Entry 6T5H (X-ray diffraction, 2.04 A resolution); this record covers chain A.

# Chain A
Name: 14-3-3 protein sigma, Steroidogenic acute regulatory protein, mitochondrial
From: Homo sapiens
UniProtKB: chimeric construct of P31947, P49675: residues 1-231 from P31947 (1433S_HUMAN) positions 1-231 (same numbers); residues 237-245 from P49675 positions 54-62 (UniProt number = residue number - 183)
Amino-acid sequence (248 residues; numbered -2 to 245; the number before each row is that of its first residue; numbers below 1 keep their minus sign (Gly-2 is residue -2)):
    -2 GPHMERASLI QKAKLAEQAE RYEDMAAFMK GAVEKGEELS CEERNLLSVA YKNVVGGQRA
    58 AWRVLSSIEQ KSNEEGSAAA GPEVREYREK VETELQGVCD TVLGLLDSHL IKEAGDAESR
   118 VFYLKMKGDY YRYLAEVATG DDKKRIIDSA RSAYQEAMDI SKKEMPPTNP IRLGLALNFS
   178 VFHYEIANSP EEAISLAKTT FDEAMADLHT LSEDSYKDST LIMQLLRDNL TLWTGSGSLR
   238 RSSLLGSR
Not modelled in the structure: -2, 71-76, 234-237, 243-245
Modified / non-standard residues: Ser240 (phosphoserine; SEP)
Sequence notes: expression tag (-2 to 0); engineered mutation Ala75 (Glu in P31947), Ala76 (Glu in P31947), Ala77 (Lys in P31947); linker (232-236)
Curated features (UniProtKB/Swiss-Prot):
  - site (Interaction with phosphoserine on interacting protein): Arg56, Arg129
  - modified residue (Phosphoserine): Ser5, Ser74, Ser240

# Summary
Chain A is 14-3-3 protein sigma, Steroidogenic acute regulatory protein, mitochondrial (Homo sapiens); the
structure, Human 14-3-3 sigma fused to the StARD1 peptide including phosphoserine-57, was determined by X-ray
diffraction (same publication as 6T5F).
